8AVG - chains B and C of the 3 polymer chains in the assembly; structure by electron microscopy, 4.01 A resolution (low resolution: residue-level contacts below are approximate; hydrogen-bond / salt-bridge calls are withheld).

[Chain B]
Protein: Elongator complex protein 2
Organism: Mus musculus
UniProt: Q91WG4 (ELP2_MOUSE); residues 1-831 here = UniProt positions 1-831
Sequence (831 residues; each row starts with the number of its first residue):
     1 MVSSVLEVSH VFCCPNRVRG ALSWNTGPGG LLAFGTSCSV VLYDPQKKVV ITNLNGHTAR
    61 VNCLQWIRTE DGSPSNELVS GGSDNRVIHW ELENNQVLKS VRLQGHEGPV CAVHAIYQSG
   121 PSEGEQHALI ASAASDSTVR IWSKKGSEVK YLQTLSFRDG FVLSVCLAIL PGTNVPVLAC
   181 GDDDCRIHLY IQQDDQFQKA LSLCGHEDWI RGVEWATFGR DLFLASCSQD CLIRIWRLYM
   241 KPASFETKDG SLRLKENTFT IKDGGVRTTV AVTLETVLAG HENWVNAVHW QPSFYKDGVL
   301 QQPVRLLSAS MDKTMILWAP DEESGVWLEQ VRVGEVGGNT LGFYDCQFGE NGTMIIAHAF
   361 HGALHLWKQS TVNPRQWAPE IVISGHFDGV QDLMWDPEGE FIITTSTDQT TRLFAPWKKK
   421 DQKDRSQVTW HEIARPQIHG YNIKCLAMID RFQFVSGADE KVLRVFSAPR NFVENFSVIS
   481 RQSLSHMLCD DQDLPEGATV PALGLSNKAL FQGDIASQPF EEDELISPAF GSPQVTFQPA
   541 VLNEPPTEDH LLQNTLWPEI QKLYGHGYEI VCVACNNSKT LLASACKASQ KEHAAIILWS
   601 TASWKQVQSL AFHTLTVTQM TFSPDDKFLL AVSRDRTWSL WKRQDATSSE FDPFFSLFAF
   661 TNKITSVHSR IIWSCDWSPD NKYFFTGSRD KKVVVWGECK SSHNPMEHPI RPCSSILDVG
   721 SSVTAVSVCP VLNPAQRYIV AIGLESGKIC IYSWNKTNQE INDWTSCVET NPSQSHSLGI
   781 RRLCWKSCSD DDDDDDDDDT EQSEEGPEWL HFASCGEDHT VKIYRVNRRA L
Not modelled in the structure: 1-3, 246-267, 482-543, 648-655, 699-708, 758-763, 788-810, 829-831

[Chain C]
Protein: Elongator complex protein 3
Organism: Mus musculus
Notes: EC 2.3.1.-
UniProt: Q9CZX0 (ELP3_MOUSE); numbering as in UniProt (aligned over 1-547)
Sequence (547 residues; each row starts with the number of its first residue):
     1 MRQKRKGDLS PAELMMLTIG DVIKQLVEAH EQGKDVDLNK MKTKTAAKYG LASQPRLVDI
    61 IAAVPPHYRK ILIPKLKAKP VRTASGIAVV AVMCKPHRCP HISFTGNICI YCPGGPDSDF
   121 EYSTQSYTGY EPTSMRAIRA RYDPFLQTRH RIEQLKQLGH SVDKVEFIVM GGTFMALPEE
   181 YRDYFIRSLH DALSGHTSNN IHEAIKYSER SFTKCVGITI ETRPDYCMKR HLSDMLTYGC
   241 TRLEIGVQSV YEDVARDTNR GHTVKAACES FHLAKDSGFK VVTHMMPDLP NVGLERDIEQ
   301 FIEFFENPAF RPDGLKLYPT LVIRGTGLYE LWKSGRYRSY SPSDLIELVA RILALVPPWT
   361 RVYRVQRDIP MPLVSSGVEH GNLRELAFAR MKDLGIQCRD VRTREVGIQE IHHRVRPYQV
   421 ELVRRDYVAN GGWETFLSYE DPDQDILIGL LRLRKCSEET FRFELGGGVS IVRELHVYGS
   481 VVPVSSRDPT KFQHQGFGML LMEEAERIAR EEHGSGKMAV ISGVGTRNYY RKIGYRLQGP
   541 YMVKMLK
Not modelled in the structure: 1-84, 407-417, 480-495, 547
Swiss-Prot annotation at these positions:
  - binding site ([4Fe-4S] cluster): C99, C109, C112
  - binding site (acetyl-CoA): K164, E474 to V477, F497 to M499, Y530
  - modified residue: S161 (Phosphoserine), K229 (N6-methyllysine), Y251 (Phosphotyrosine)
Ion coordination: 4Fe-4S cluster Fe: C99, C109, C112 (together with S-adenosylmethionine)
Small-molecule neighbours:
  - S-adenosylmethionine (SAM): Y111, C112, P113, S126, Y127, E221, Q248, H284, M286, Y318, P319, T320, L321, R367
  - 4Fe-4S cluster (SF4): C99, H101, I108, C109, Y111, C112, Q125, S126, G172, T173, R223

[Interface between chain B and chain C]
Pairs across the interface (23):
  R19(B) - G195(C)
  R19(B) - H196(C)
  R19(B) - T197(C)
  R60(B) - T197(C)
  A134(B) - Y207(C)
  S135(B) - Y207(C)
  F161(B) - K206(C)
  F161(B) - E209(C)
  F161(B) - R210(C)
  V162(B) - R210(C)
  L163(B) - Y207(C)
  W209(B) - R210(C)
  Q229(B) - S194(C)
  W284(B) - R149(C)
  W284(B) - L193(C)
  W284(B) - S194(C)
  L341(B) - L146(C)
  Q409(B) - R141(C)
  I438(B) - R141(C)
  H439(B) - R141(C)
  G440(B) - Y122(C)
  Y441(B) - P96(C)
  Y441(B) - Y122(C)
Interface residues without a listed pair, chain B (26 interface residues in all): R17, V18, C111, D183, E207, D208, R211, F360, K461, G567
Interface residues without a listed pair, chain C (21 interface residues in all): R98, P116, D117, F145, N199, S211, F212

[In short]
Chain B and chain C form an interface of 26 and 21 residues respectively. Ligands of chain C: 4Fe-4S cluster
and S-adenosylmethionine. Curated annotation (UniProt) lists 3 [4Fe-4S] cluster-binding residues and 9
acetyl-CoA-binding residues on chain C.
Chain B is Elongator complex protein 2 and chain C is Elongator complex protein 3, both from Mus musculus; the
structure, Cryo-EM structure of mouse Elp123 with bound SAM, was determined by electron microscopy, deposited
together with 8ASV, 8ASW and 8AT6.
